Entry 4JV1 (X-ray diffraction, 2.30 A resolution); this record covers chains A and C of the 3 polymer chains in the assembly.

[Chain A]
Molecule: DNA polymerase IV
Organism: Sulfolobus solfataricus
Notes: EC 2.7.7.7
UniProtKB: Q97W02 (DPO4_SULSO); residues 1-341 here = UniProt positions 1-341
Chain sequence (347 residues; each row starts with the number of its first residue; numbers below 1 keep their minus sign (His-5 is residue -5)):
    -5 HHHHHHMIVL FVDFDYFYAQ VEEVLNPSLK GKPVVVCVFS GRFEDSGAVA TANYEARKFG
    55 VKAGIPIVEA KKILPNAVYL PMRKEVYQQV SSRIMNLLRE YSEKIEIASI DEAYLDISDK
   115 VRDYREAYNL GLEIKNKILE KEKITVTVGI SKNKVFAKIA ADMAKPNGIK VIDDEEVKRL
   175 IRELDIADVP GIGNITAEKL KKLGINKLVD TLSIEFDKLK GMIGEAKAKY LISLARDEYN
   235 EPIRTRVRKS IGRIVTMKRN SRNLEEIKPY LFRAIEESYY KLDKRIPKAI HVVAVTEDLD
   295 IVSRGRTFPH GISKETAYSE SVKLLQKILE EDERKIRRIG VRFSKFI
Unresolved in the structure: -5 to 0
Sequence notes: expression tag (-5 to 0)
Ion coordination: Ca2+ site 1: Asp7, Phe8, Asp105 (together with 2'-deoxyguanosine-5'-triphosphate); Ca2+ site 2: Asp7, Asp105, Glu106 (together with 2'-deoxyguanosine-5'-triphosphate); Ca2+ site 3: Ala181, Ile186
Ligand contacts: 2'-deoxyguanosine-5'-triphosphate (DGT): Asp7, Phe8, Asp9, Tyr10, Phe11, Tyr12, Val32, Val43, Ala44, Thr45, Tyr48, Arg51, Ala57, Gly58, Met76, Ile104, Asp105, Lys159

[Chain C]
Molecule: 13-nt DNA strand
Sequence (13 nucleotides; numbered 501 to 513; the number before each row is that of its first residue):
   501 GGGGGAAGGA TTC

[How chain A and chain C interact]
Residue-residue contacts (27; chain A residue first):
  Glu106(A) - DC513(C)  phosphate contact
  Lys152(A) - DC513(C)  phosphate contact
  Pro184(A) - DC513(C)  phosphate contact
  Gly185(A) - DT512(C)  hydrogen bond to the phosphate
  Gly185(A) - DC513(C)  hydrogen bond to the phosphate
  Ile186(A) - DT512(C)  phosphate contact
  Ile186(A) - DC513(C)  phosphate contact
  Gly187(A) - DT512(C)  hydrogen bond to the phosphate
  Gly187(A) - DC513(C)  phosphate contact
  Asn188(A) - DT512(C)  phosphate contact
  Ile189(A) - DT511(C)  phosphate contact
  Ile189(A) - DT512(C)  hydrogen bond to the phosphate
  Thr190(A) - DT511(C)  hydrogen bond to the phosphate
  Thr190(A) - DT512(C)  hydrogen bond to the phosphate
  Lys193(A) - DT511(C)  salt bridge to the phosphate
  Val296(A) - DG509(C)  phosphate contact
  Ser297(A) - DG508(C)  sugar contact
  Ser297(A) - DG509(C)  hydrogen bond to the phosphate
  Arg298(A) - DG508(C)  salt bridge to the phosphate
  Arg298(A) - DG509(C)  salt bridge to the phosphate
  Gly299(A) - DA507(C)  phosphate contact
  Gly299(A) - DG508(C)  hydrogen bond to the phosphate
  Arg300(A) - DA507(C)  phosphate contact
  Thr301(A) - DA506(C)  sugar contact
  Thr301(A) - DA507(C)  hydrogen bond to the phosphate
  Lys321(A) - DG508(C)  phosphate contact
  Lys339(A) - DA506(C)  salt bridge to the phosphate
Other interface residues (no listed pair), chain A (20 interface residues in all): Val183, Ile295

[Summary]
The interface between chain A and chain C involves 20 residues on one side and 7 on the other, with 9 hydrogen
bonds and 4 salt bridges. Among the polar pairs are Gly185(A)-DT512(C), Gly185(A)-DC513(C) and
Gly187(A)-DT512(C). Chain A binds 2'-deoxyguanosine-5'-triphosphate.
Here chain A is DNA polymerase IV (Sulfolobus solfataricus) and chain C is a 13-nt DNA strand. Entry 4JV1
(Ternary complex of gamma-OHPDG adduct modified dna with dna (-1 primer) polymerase iv and incoming dgtp) was
determined by X-ray diffraction (same publication as 4JUZ, 4JV0 and 4JV2).
